PDB entry 8G7E | electron microscopy, 3.90 A resolution | chains G and H of the 8 polymer chains in the assembly

== Chain G (and H) ==
Name: DNA-directed RNA polymerase subunit alpha
Organism: Escherichia coli
Notes: EC 2.7.7.6; chain H of this document is another copy of the same molecule, construct and numbering; everything in this record applies to it too
UniProtKB: A0A5B9AW69 (A0A5B9AW69_ECOLX); numbering as in UniProt (aligned over 1-234)
Chain sequence (235 residues; numbered 1 to 235; the number before each row is that of its first residue):
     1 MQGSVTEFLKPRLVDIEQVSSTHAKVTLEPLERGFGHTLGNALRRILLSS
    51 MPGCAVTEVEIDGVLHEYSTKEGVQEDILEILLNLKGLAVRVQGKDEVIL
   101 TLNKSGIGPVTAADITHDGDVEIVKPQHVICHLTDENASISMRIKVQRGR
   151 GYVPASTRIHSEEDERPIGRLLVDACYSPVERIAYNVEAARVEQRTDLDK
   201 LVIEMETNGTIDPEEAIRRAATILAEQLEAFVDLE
Disordered / not traced: 1-7, 159-165, 233-235 (chain H: 1-4, 159-169, 234-235)
Differences from the reference sequence: expression tag (235)

== Chain G / chain H interface ==
Residue-residue contacts - 53 pairs, chain G then chain H:
  Phe8(G) with Arg150(H); Ile223(H), hydrophobic; Gln227(H)
  Leu9(G) with Gln227(H), hydrogen bond (backbone-side chain)
  Lys10(G) with Glu226(H), salt bridge
  Pro11(G) with Gln227(H); Ala230(H); Phe231(H)
  Leu13(G) with Phe231(H), hydrophobic
  Leu28(G) with Phe231(H), hydrophobic
  Arg33(G) with Ser49(H)
  Phe35(G) with Ile46(H), hydrophobic; Ser50(H); Ile223(H), hydrophobic
  His37(G) with Arg45(H), hydrogen bond (backbone-side chain)
  Thr38(G) with Ala42(H); Arg45(H), hydrogen bond
  Asn41(G) with Asn41(H)
  Arg45(G) with Gly34(H), hydrogen bond (side chain-backbone); Thr38(H), hydrogen bond
  Ile46(G) with Thr38(H)
  Ser50(G) with Phe8(H); Phe35(H)
  Pro52(G) with Val5(H), hydrophobic
  Gly149(G) with Val5(H)
  Arg150(G) with Val5(H); Phe8(H); Glu32(H), salt bridge
  Arg218(G) with Ala230(H), hydrogen bond (side chain-backbone); Phe231(H); Asp233(H)
  Arg219(G) with Asp233(H)
  Ala221(G) with Phe231(H), hydrophobic
  Thr222(G) with Phe231(H); Val232(H); Asp233(H), hydrogen bond
  Ile223(G) with Phe8(H), hydrophobic; Phe35(H), hydrophobic
  Leu224(G) with Leu228(H), hydrophobic
  Gln227(G) with Leu9(H), hydrogen bond (side chain-backbone); Lys10(H); Phe35(H)
  Leu228(G) with Leu39(H), hydrophobic; Ala221(H); Leu224(H), hydrophobic; Ala225(H)
  Ala230(G) with Pro11(H), hydrophobic; Leu28(H), hydrophobic
  Phe231(G) with Leu28(H), hydrophobic; Leu39(H), hydrophobic; Leu43(H), hydrophobic; Ala221(H)
  Val232(G) with Thr222(H)
Interface residues without a listed pair, chain G (33 interface residues in all): Arg12, Leu31, Leu39, Ala42, Ala225
Interface residues without a listed pair, chain H (34 interface residues in all): His37, Ile217, Arg218

== In short ==
Chain G and chain H form an interface of 33 and 34 residues respectively, with 8 hydrogen bonds and 2 salt
bridges. Among the polar pairs are Lys10(G)-Glu226(H), Arg150(G)-Glu32(H) and Leu9(G)-Gln227(H).
Chain G and chain H are both DNA-directed RNA polymerase subunit alpha (Escherichia coli); the structure,
Cryo-EM structure of 3DVA component 0 of Escherichia coli que-PEC (paused elongation complex) RNA Polymerase
plus ..., was determined by electron microscopy together with 8F3C, 8G00, 8G1S, 8G2W, 8G4W and 8G8Z from the
same study.
